PDB entry 4KVC | X-ray diffraction, 2.31 A resolution | chains H and L

Chain H:
Name: Ig heavy chain V region MOPC 21, Igh protein
Organism: Mus musculus
Reference sequence: chimeric construct of P01783, Q6PIP8: residues 1-103 from P01783 (HVM16_MOUSE) positions 17-119 (UniProt number = residue number + 16); residues 106-216 from Q6PIP8 positions 120-230 (UniProt number = residue number + 14)
Sequence (220 residues; row label = number of the first residue in the row):
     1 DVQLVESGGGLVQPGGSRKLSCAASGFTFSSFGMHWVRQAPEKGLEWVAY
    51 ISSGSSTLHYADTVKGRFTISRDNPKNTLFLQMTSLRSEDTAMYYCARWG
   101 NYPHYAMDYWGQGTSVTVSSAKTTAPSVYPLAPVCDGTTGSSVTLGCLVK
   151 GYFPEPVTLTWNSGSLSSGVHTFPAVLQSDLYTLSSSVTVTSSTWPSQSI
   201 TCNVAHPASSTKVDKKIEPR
Construct notes: linker (104-105); conflict Asp136 (Gly150 in Q6PIP8), Gly137 (Asp151 in Q6PIP8)
Disulfide bonds: Cys22-Cys96, Cys147-Cys202

Chain L:
Name: Ig kappa chain V-V region MOPC 21, Anti-colorectal carcinoma light chain
Organism: Mus musculus
Reference sequence: chimeric construct of P01634, Q7TS98: residues 1-107 from P01634 (KV5A2_MOUSE) positions 30-136 (UniProt number = residue number + 29); residues 108-212 from Q7TS98 positions 130-234 (UniProt number = residue number + 22)
Sequence (212 residues; row label = number of the first residue in the row):
     1 NIVMTQSPKSMSMSVGERVTLTCKASENVVTYVSWYQQKPEQSPKLLIYG
    51 ASNRYTGVPDRFTGSGSATDFTLTISSVQAEDLADYHCGQGYSYPYTFGG
   101 GTKLEIKRADAAPTVSIFPPSSEQLTSGGASVVCFLNNFYPKDINVKWKI
   151 DGSERQNGVLNSWTDQDSKDSTYSMSSTLTLTKDEYERHNSYTCEATHKT
   201 STSPIVKSFNRN
Disulfide bonds: Cys23-Cys88, Cys134-Cys194
Curated features (UniProtKB/Swiss-Prot):
  - region: Asn1 to Cys23 (Framework-1), Lys24 to Ser34 (Complementarity-determining-1), Trp35 to Tyr49 (Framework-2), Gly50 to Thr56 (Complementarity-determining-2), Gly57 to Cys88 (Framework-3), Gly89 to Thr97 (Complementarity-determining-3), Phe98 to Lys107 (Framework-4)

Chain H / chain L interface:
Residue-residue contacts (67; chain H residue first):
  His35(H) - Tyr96(L)
  Val37(H) - Phe98(L)  hydrophobic
  Gln39(H) - Gln38(L)  hydrogen bond
  Gly44(H) - Gly100(L)
  Leu45(H) - Pro44(L)  hydrophobic
  Leu45(H) - His87(L)
  Leu45(H) - Phe98(L)
  Trp47(H) - Tyr94(L)  hydrophobic
  Trp47(H) - Pro95(L)  hydrophobic
  Trp47(H) - Tyr96(L)
  Trp47(H) - Phe98(L)
  Tyr50(H) - Tyr94(L)
  His59(H) - Tyr94(L)
  Tyr95(H) - Gln38(L)  hydrogen bond
  Tyr95(H) - Ser43(L)
  Tyr95(H) - Pro44(L)
  Trp99(H) - Tyr96(L)
  Asn101(H) - Tyr49(L)
  Asn101(H) - Tyr55(L)
  His104(H) - Tyr49(L)
  Met107(H) - Tyr36(L)  hydrogen bond (backbone-side chain)
  Met107(H) - Leu46(L)
  Asp108(H) - Tyr55(L)
  Tyr109(H) - Tyr55(L)
  Trp110(H) - Tyr36(L)
  Trp110(H) - Pro44(L)
  Gly111(H) - Ser43(L)  hydrogen bond (backbone-side chain)
  Gln112(H) - Ser43(L)
  Tyr129(H) - Ser121(L)
  Tyr129(H) - Glu123(L)
  Tyr129(H) - Gln124(L)
  Pro130(H) - Ser121(L)
  Pro130(H) - Glu123(L)
  Leu131(H) - Phe118(L)
  Ala132(H) - Phe118(L)
  Pro133(H) - Phe118(L)
  Thr144(H) - Ser116(L)
  Thr144(H) - Phe118(L)
  Leu145(H) - Phe135(L)
  Gly146(H) - Phe135(L)
  Leu148(H) - Ser131(L)
  Lys150(H) - Gln124(L)
  Lys150(H) - Ser131(L)
  Lys150(H) - Thr180(L)
  His171(H) - Asn137(L)
  His171(H) - Asn138(L)
  His171(H) - Asp167(L)  salt bridge
  His171(H) - Ser174(L)  hydrogen bond
  Phe173(H) - Phe135(L)  hydrophobic
  Phe173(H) - Asn137(L)
  Phe173(H) - Ser162(L)
  Phe173(H) - Thr164(L)
  Phe173(H) - Ser174(L)
  Phe173(H) - Met175(L)
  Phe173(H) - Ser176(L)
  Pro174(H) - Ser162(L)  hydrogen bond (backbone-side chain)
  Pro174(H) - Trp163(L)
  Val176(H) - Leu160(L)  hydrophobic
  Val176(H) - Asn161(L)
  Val176(H) - Ser162(L)
  Gln178(H) - Leu160(L)
  Gln178(H) - Thr180(L)  hydrogen bond
  Ser185(H) - Phe135(L)
  Ser185(H) - Ser176(L)  hydrogen bond
  Ser186(H) - Phe135(L)
  Ser187(H) - Phe135(L)
  Ser187(H) - Asn137(L)  hydrogen bond
Other interface residues (no listed pair), chain H (44 interface residues in all): Lys43, Glu46, Ala106, Cys135, Thr172, Thr183, Lys215, Arg220
Other interface residues (no listed pair), chain L (41 interface residues in all): Lys9, Ser34, Gln42, Gly91, Ser127, Val133, Gly158, Lys169, Asn212

Summary:
44 residues of chain H and 41 residues of chain L are in contact, with 9 hydrogen bonds and 1 salt bridge.
Among the polar pairs are His171(H)-Asp167(L), Gln39(H)-Gln38(L) and Tyr95(H)-Gln38(L).
Chain H is Ig heavy chain V region MOPC 21, Igh protein and chain L is Ig kappa chain V-V region MOPC 21,
Anti-colorectal carcinoma light chain, both from Mus musculus; the structure, 2H2 Fab fragment of immature
Dengue virus, was determined by X-ray diffraction together with 3J42 from the same study.
